Entry 2WJA (X-ray diffraction, 2.50 A resolution); this record covers chain A.

# Chain A
Protein: Putative acid phosphatase wzb
Organism: Escherichia coli
UniProtKB: Q9X4B8 (Q9X4B8_ECOLX); residues 1-148 here = UniProt positions 1-148
Amino-acid sequence (168 residues; each row starts with the number of its first residue; numbers below 1 keep their minus sign (Met-19 is residue -19)):
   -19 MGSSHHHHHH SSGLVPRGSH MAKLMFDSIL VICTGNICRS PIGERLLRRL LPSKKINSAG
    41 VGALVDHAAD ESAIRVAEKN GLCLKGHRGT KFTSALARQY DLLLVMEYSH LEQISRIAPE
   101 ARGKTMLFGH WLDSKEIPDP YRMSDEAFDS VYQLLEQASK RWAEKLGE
Not modelled in the structure: -19 to -5, 57-59, 112-114, 148
Ion coordination: Ni2+: His47 (shared with 1 residue of chain B)
Reported in the primary citation:
  - catalytic residues: Cys13
  - mutagenesis - C13S: abolished catalytic activity (citing earlier work)
  - binding site for phosphate ion: Gly15, Asn16, Ile17, Cys18, Arg19, Asp119
  - conformationally variable residues (order/disorder transition): Cys13
  - catalytic residues: Cys18, Arg19, Asp119 (citing earlier work)

# In short
The paper reports catalytic residues Cys13, Cys18 and Arg19 among others; C13S abolishes catalytic activity.
Chain A is Putative acid phosphatase wzb (Escherichia coli); the structure, Crystal structure of the tyrosine
phosphatase Wzb from Escherichia coli K30 in complex with phosphate, was determined by X-ray diffraction
together with 2WJD, 2WJE and 2WJF from the same study.
